PDB entry 8SKK | X-ray diffraction, 2.10 A resolution | chains A and B

== Chain A ==
Name: Evasin P1243
Source organism: Amblyomma americanum
UniProt: A0A0C9S461 (E1243_AMBAM); residues -1 to 101 here correspond to UniProt positions 21-123 (UniProt number = residue number + 22)
Sequence (103 residues; numbered -1 to 101; the number before each row is that of its first residue; numbers below 1 keep their minus sign (Gly-1 is residue -1)):
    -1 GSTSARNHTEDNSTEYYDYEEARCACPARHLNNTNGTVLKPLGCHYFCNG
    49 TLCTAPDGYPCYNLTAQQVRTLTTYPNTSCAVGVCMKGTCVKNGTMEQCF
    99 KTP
Unresolved in the structure: -1 to 9
Disulfide bonds: Cys22-Cys51, Cys24-Cys46, Cys42-Cys83, Cys59-Cys88, Cys78-Cys97
Differences from the reference sequence: engineered mutation Pro39 (Leu61 in A0A0C9S461)

== Chain B ==
Name: C-C motif chemokine 17
Source organism: Homo sapiens
UniProt: Q92583 (CCL17_HUMAN); residues 1-71 here correspond to UniProt positions 24-94 (UniProt number = residue number + 23)
Sequence (71 residues; numbered 1 to 71; the number before each row is that of its first residue):
     1 ARGTNVGRECCLEYFKGAIPLRKLKTWYQTSEDCSRDAIVFVTVQGRAIC
    51 SDPNNKRVKNAVKYLQSLERS
Unresolved in the structure: 1-6
Disulfide bonds: Cys10-Cys34, Cys11-Cys50

== How chain A and chain B interact ==
Contacting residue pairs (34; chain A residue first):
  Ala20(A) - Phe15(B)  hydrophobic
  Ala23(A) - Glu13(B)
  Ala23(A) - Tyr14(B)
  Ala23(A) - Phe15(B)
  Ala23(A) - Ala48(B)
  Ala23(A) - Ile49(B)
  Ala23(A) - Cys50(B)  hydrogen bond (backbone-backbone)
  Cys24(A) - Ala48(B)
  Cys24(A) - Cys50(B)
  Pro25(A) - Glu9(B)
  Pro25(A) - Cys10(B)
  Pro25(A) - Ala48(B)
  Pro25(A) - Cys50(B)
  Ala26(A) - Glu9(B)
  Ala26(A) - Cys10(B)  hydrogen bond (backbone-backbone)
  Ala26(A) - Leu12(B)  hydrophobic
  Arg27(A) - Arg8(B)
  Arg27(A) - Glu9(B)
  His28(A) - Arg8(B)  hydrogen bond (backbone-backbone)
  His28(A) - Cys10(B)
  Val36(A) - Asp33(B)
  Leu37(A) - Gly7(B)
  Leu37(A) - Cys10(B)  hydrophobic
  Leu37(A) - Asp33(B)  hydrogen bond (backbone-backbone)
  Tyr44(A) - Leu12(B)  hydrophobic
  Tyr44(A) - Glu13(B)
  Ala53(A) - Leu12(B)  hydrophobic
  Pro54(A) - Leu12(B)
  Pro54(A) - Glu13(B)
  Tyr57(A) - Cys10(B)
  Tyr57(A) - Cys11(B)
  Tyr57(A) - Leu12(B)  hydrophobic
  Thr100(A) - Arg8(B)
  Pro101(A) - Arg8(B)  hydrogen bond (backbone-side chain)
Other interface residues (no listed pair), chain A (18 interface residues in all): Cys22, Thr52, Pro58
Other interface residues (no listed pair), chain B (19 interface residues in all): Tyr28, Ser31, Cys34, Ser35, Arg36, Val40

== Summary ==
18 residues of chain A face 19 of chain B across their interface; the contacts include 5 hydrogen bonds. Polar
contacts include Pro101(A)-Arg8(B), Ala23(A)-Cys50(B) and Ala26(A)-Cys10(B).
Chain A is Evasin P1243 (Amblyomma americanum) and chain B is C-C motif chemokine 17 (Homo sapiens); the
structure, Crystal Structure of the Tick Evasin EVA-AAM1001(L39P) Complexed to Human Chemokine CCL17, was
determined by X-ray diffraction.
